6PL6 - chains A and B of the 3 polymer chains in the assembly; structure by X-ray diffraction, 3.30 A resolution.

[Chain A]
Name: Peptidoglycan glycosyltransferase RodA
Source organism: Thermus thermophilus HB8
Notes: EC 2.4.1.129
UniProtKB: Q5SIX3 (Q5SIX3_THET8); residues 2-359 here = UniProt positions 2-359
Amino-acid sequence (377 residues; each row starts with the number of its first residue; numbers below 1 keep their minus sign (Asp-17 is residue -17)):
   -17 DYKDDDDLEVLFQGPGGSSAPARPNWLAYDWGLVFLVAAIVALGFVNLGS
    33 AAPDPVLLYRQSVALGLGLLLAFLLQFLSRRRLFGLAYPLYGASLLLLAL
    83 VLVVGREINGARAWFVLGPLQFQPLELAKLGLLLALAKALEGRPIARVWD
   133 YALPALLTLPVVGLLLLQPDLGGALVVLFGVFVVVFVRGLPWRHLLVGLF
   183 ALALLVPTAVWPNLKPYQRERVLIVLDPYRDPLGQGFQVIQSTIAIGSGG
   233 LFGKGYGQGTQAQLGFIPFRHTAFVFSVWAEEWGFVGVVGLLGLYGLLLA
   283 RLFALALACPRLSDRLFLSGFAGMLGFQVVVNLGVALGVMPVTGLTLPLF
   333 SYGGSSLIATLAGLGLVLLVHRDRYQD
Not modelled in the structure: -17 to 7, 233-248
Construct notes: expression tag (-17 to 1); engineered mutation Ala255 (Asp in Q5SIX3)
From the paper describing this entry:
  - conformationally variable residues (order/disorder transition): Pro189 to Gly232

[Chain B]
Name: Penicillin-binding protein 2/cell division protein FtsI
Source organism: Thermus thermophilus HB8
UniProtKB: Q5SJ23 (Q5SJ23_THET8); numbering as in UniProt (aligned over 2-575)
Amino-acid sequence (598 residues; numbered 0 to 597; the number before each row is that of its first residue; numbering starts at 0):
     0 MGTGRIHALALFFALALFLLGLRAWQLQVLEYERYALRSQGNYLKTEDIP
    50 APRGKILDRKGRVLAQDRLVVDLVYTGGEVAFKERLLPLLGLEDLPQVTE
   100 PTVLKAGVPEALRPTLEELTAGQKNLYLRERIERYYPNPISGPVMGYVLR
   150 ANAAQVKQGYSPEEEVGQAGLEAALEPYLRGKRGVRAVEVNVRGERLRET
   200 VLEEPTPGQDVVLTLDLALQRAAEKALEEALADINAGRRLNGLPEEKQVK
   250 GAIVALDPTTGEVLAMASAPSFDPNLFAKRPVPEEAKALLEDKNLPLLNR
   300 AVQPYTPGSTFKLATSYALLEEGYVTPATTYRCSPYIVFGGQVRRNWASR
   350 DMGPMTVREAIAWSCNTWYYQAVAQDPLGFVDRLARRARLLGLGEATGLE
   400 VAEKTGLLPTRAWKREALGEPWYPGETLSVAIGQGAVLATPAQIARMLAT
   450 IATGGNKPALHLVKAIGGVPVQPRWEKVPGRYWKVLQEGLRKTVSEGTAR
   500 FVLGEFPVPTGGKTGTAETPGKRRGLEHAWYMGYGPTDGSPYPPLVVVAF
   550 FENGGEGSRVALPAVRKVMAAYWGIKGSLEVLFQGPEDQVDPRLIDGK
Not modelled in the structure: 0, 417-419, 581-597
Construct notes: initiating methionine (0); expression tag (1, 576-597)
Cystine bridges: Cys332-Cys364
Glycans and other covalent adducts: AMPICILLIN (open form) (AIX) linked to Ser308
Small-molecule neighbours: AMPICILLIN (open form) (AIX; (2R,4S)-2-[(1R)-1-{[(2R)-2-amino-2-phenylacetyl]amino}-2-oxoethyl]-5,5-dimethyl-1,3-thiazolidine-4-carboxylic acid): Trp346, Ser363, Asn365, Thr497, Thr513, Gly514, Thr515, Glu517, Glu526, Gly556, Ser557
From the paper describing this entry:
  - catalytic residues: Ser308 (citing earlier work)
  - mutagenesis - L43R, A186R: decreased catalytic activity with Peptidoglycan glycosyltransferase RodA (chain A)
  - mutagenesis - L43R, A186R: unchanged binding to Peptidoglycan glycosyltransferase RodA (chain A)

[Interface between chain A and chain B]
Contacting residue pairs (49):
  Phe161(A) with Phe12(B), hydrophobic
  Val165(A) with Leu8(B), hydrophobic
  Phe168(A) with Arg4(B)
  Tyr199(A) with Lys156(B)
  Tyr211(A) with Leu201(B), hydrogen bond (side chain-backbone); Glu202(B)
  Arg212(A) with Gly158(B), hydrogen bond (side chain-backbone)
  Asp213(A) with Asp47(B); Val184(B)
  Val221(A) with Thr45(B)
  Gln223(A) with Arg22(B); Leu26(B)
  Ser224(A) with Tyr34(B)
  Ile226(A) with Gln27(B)
  Ala227(A) with Leu26(B); Tyr34(B), hydrophobic
  Ile228(A) with Tyr31(B); Leu36(B), hydrophobic
  Gly229(A) with Gln27(B), hydrogen bond (backbone-side chain)
  Ser230(A) with Gln27(B), hydrogen bond (side chain-backbone); Tyr31(B)
  Ala262(A) with Gln27(B)
  Phe267(A) with Gly20(B); Trp24(B), hydrophobic; Gln27(B)
  Leu274(A) with Leu16(B); Gly20(B)
  Tyr277(A) with Leu16(B)
  Gly278(A) with Leu16(B)
  Leu281(A) with Phe12(B), hydrophobic
  Phe285(A) with Leu8(B); Ala9(B), hydrophobic
  Leu289(A) with Ile5(B), hydrophobic; His6(B)
  Arg297(A) with Gly1(B), hydrogen bond (side chain-backbone); Thr2(B)
  Ser301(A) with Ile5(B)
  Gly308(A) with Phe12(B)
  Phe309(A) with Phe12(B)
  Val312(A) with Phe12(B), hydrophobic; Ala15(B), hydrophobic; Leu16(B), hydrophobic
  Leu315(A) with Leu19(B), hydrophobic
  Gly316(A) with Leu19(B)
  Leu319(A) with Leu19(B); Arg22(B), hydrogen bond (backbone-side chain); Ala23(B), hydrophobic
  Gly320(A) with Arg22(B)
  Val321(A) with Arg22(B)
Interface residues without a listed pair, chain A (42 interface residues in all): Val169, Leu172, Pro198, Glu202, Gln220, Gly266, Val270, Gly305, Val311
Interface residues without a listed pair, chain B (32 interface residues in all): Phe11, Val28, Leu43, Glu46, Gln157
From the paper, about this interface:
  - interface residues, chain A: Pro189(A)
  - interface residues, chain B: Glu30(B), Asn151(B), Lys181(B)

[Overview]
Chain A and chain B form an interface of 42 and 32 residues respectively; the contacts include 6 hydrogen
bonds. Among the polar pairs are Tyr211(A)-Leu201(B), Arg212(A)-Gly158(B) and Gly229(A)-Gln27(B). The paper
reports the catalytic residue Ser308(B); L43R and A186R of chain B reduce catalytic activity with
Peptidoglycan glycosyltransferase RodA (chain A).
Chain A is Peptidoglycan glycosyltransferase RodA and chain B is Penicillin-binding protein 2/cell division
protein FtsI, both from Thermus thermophilus HB8; the structure, Structural coordination of polymerization and
crosslinking by a peptidoglycan synthase complex, was determined by X-ray diffraction together with 6PL5 from
the same study.
